1H6X - chain A; structure by X-ray diffraction, 2.25 A resolution.

== Chain A ==
Molecule: Endo-1,4-beta-xylanase Y
Organism: Clostridium thermocellum
Notes: fragment: xylan binding domain residue 560-720
UniProt: P51584 (XYNY_CLOTM); residues 2-162 here correspond to UniProt positions 560-720 (UniProt number = residue number + 558)
Chain sequence (170 residues; each row starts with the number of its first residue):
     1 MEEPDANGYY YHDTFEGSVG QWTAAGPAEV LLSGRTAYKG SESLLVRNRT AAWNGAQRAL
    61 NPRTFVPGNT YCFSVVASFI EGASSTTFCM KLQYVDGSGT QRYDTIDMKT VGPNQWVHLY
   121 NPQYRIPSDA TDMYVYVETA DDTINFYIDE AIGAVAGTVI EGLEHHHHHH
Disordered / not traced: 1-2, 162-170
Sequence notes: expression tag (1, 163-170); engineered mutation Ala25 (Arg583 in P51584)
Bound ions: Ca2+: Thr14, Glu16, Lys39, Glu42, Asp149

== Overview ==
Thr14, Glu16, Lys39, Glu42 and Asp149 coordinate Ca2+.
Chain A is Endo-1,4-beta-xylanase Y (Clostridium thermocellum); the structure, The role of conserved amino
acids in the cleft of the C-terminal family 22 carbohydrate binding ..., was determined by X-ray diffraction
together with 1H6Y from the same study.
